Entry 2GO5 (electron microscopy, 7.40 A resolution (low resolution: residue-level contacts below are approximate; hydrogen-bond / salt-bridge calls are withheld)); this record covers chains A and B of the 9 polymer chains in the assembly.

== Chain A ==
Molecule: Srp RNA
Organism: Canis sp
Sequence (127 nucleotides; each row starts with the number of its first residue):
   112 GACACUAAGUUCGGCAUCAAUAUGGUGACCUCCCGGGAGCGGGGGACCAC
   162 CAGGUUGCCUAAGGAGGGGUGAACCGGCCCAGGUCGGAAACGGAGCAGGU
   212 CAAAACUCCCGUGCUGAUCAGUAGUGU

== Chain B ==
Name: Signal recognition particle 19 kDa protein (SRP19)
Organism: Canis sp
Sequence (108 residues; each row starts with the number of its first residue):
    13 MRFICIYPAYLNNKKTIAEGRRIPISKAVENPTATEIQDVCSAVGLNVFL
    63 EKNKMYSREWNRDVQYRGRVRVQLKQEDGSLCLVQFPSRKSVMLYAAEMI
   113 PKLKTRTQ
Disordered / not traced: 13

== Interface between chain A and chain B ==
Contacting residue pairs - 45 pairs, chain A then chain B:
  C140(A) with Thr28(B)
  C141(A) with Thr28(B); Ile29(B); Arg33(B)
  U142(A) with Arg33(B); Pro36(B); Ile37(B)
  C143(A) with Pro36(B)
  G147(A) with Arg34(B); Arg101(B)
  G148(A) with Arg14(B); Phe15(B); Ile16(B); Cys17(B); Arg83(B); Arg101(B)
  A149(A) with Ile16(B); Cys17(B); Tyr19(B); Tyr22(B); Arg81(B); Arg101(B)
  G150(A) with Tyr19(B); Tyr22(B); Tyr68(B); Ser69(B)
  C151(A) with Arg34(B); Arg70(B)
  U195(A) with Arg74(B)
  C196(A) with Met67(B); Tyr68(B); Ser69(B); Arg74(B)
  G197(A) with Tyr19(B); Lys66(B); Met67(B); Ser69(B); Arg81(B)
  G198(A) with Lys66(B); Arg81(B)
  G203(A) with Ser69(B)
  G204(A) with Ser69(B); Arg70(B)
  A205(A) with Ser69(B); Arg70(B)
Other interface residues (no listed pair), chain A (18 interface residues in all): C144, G146
Other interface residues (no listed pair), chain B (26 interface residues in all): Lys27, Ala30, Asn65, Trp72, Lys102

== Overview ==
Chain A and chain B form an interface of 18 and 26 residues respectively.
Chain A is Srp RNA and chain B is Signal recognition particle 19 kDa protein (SRP19), both from Canis sp; the
structure, Structure of signal recognition particle receptor (SR) in complex with signal recognition particle
(SRP) and ribosome ..., was determined by electron microscopy.
